Entry 6CAQ (X-ray diffraction, 3.40 A resolution); this record covers chains A and L of the 23 polymer chains in the assembly.

# Chain A
Molecule: 16S Ribosomal RNA rRNA
From: Thermus thermophilus (strain HB8 / ATCC 27634 / DSM 579)
Sequence (1522 nucleotides; row label = number of the first residue in the row; note: 42 numbers in that range are skipped by the numbering (no residue carries them; nothing is unmodelled there); a row labelled like 190A-190L holds insertion residues (190A, then the next letters in order); numbering starts at 0):
     0 UUUGUUGGAGAGUCUGAUCCUGGCUCAGGGUGAACGCUGGCGGCGUGCCU
    50 AAGACAUGCAAGUCGUGCGGG
    73 CCGCGGGGUUUU
    88 ACUCCG
    95 UGGUC
   101 AGCGGCGGACGGGUGAGUAACGCGUGGGU
  129A G
   130 ACCUACCCGGAAGAGGGGGACAACCCGGGGAAACUCGGGCUAAUCCCCCA
   180 UGUGGACCCGC
190A-190L CCCUUGGGGUGU
   191 GUCCAAAGGGCUUU
   216 GCCCGCUUCCGGAUGGGCCCGCGUCCCAUCAGCUAGUUGGUGGGGUAAUG
   266 GCCCACCAAGGCGACGACGGGUAGCCGGUCUGAGAGGAUGGCCGGCCACA
   316 GGGGCACUGAGACACGGGCCCCACUCCUACGGGAGGCAGCAGUUAGGAAU
   366 CUUCCGCAAUGGGCGCAAGCCUGACGGAGCGACGCCGCUUGGAGGAAGAA
   416 GCCCUUCGGGGUGUAAACUCCUGAA
   442 CCCGGGACGAAACCCCCGACGA
   474 GGGGACUGACGGUACCGGG
   494 GUAAUAGCGCCGGCCAACUCCGUGCCAGCAGCCXCGGUAAUACGGAGGGC
   544 GCGAGCGUUACCCGGAUUCACUGGGCGUAAAGGGCGUGUAGGCGGCCUGG
   594 GGCGUCCCAUGUGAAAGACCACGGCUCAACCGUGGGGGAGCGUGGGAUAC
   644 GCUCAGGCUAGACGGUGGGAGAGGGUGGUGGAAUUCCCGGAGUAGCGGUG
   694 AAAUGCGCAGAUACCGGGAGGAACGCCGAUGGCGAAGGCAGCCACCUGGU
   744 CCACCCGUGACGCUGAGGCGCGAAAGCGUGGGGAGCAAACCGGAUUAGAU
   794 ACCCGGGUAGUCCACGCCCUAAACGAUGCGCGCUAGGUCUCUGGGUCU
   848 CCUGGGGGCCGAAGCUAACGCGUUAAGCGCGCCGCCUGGGGAGUACGGCC
   898 GCAAGGCUGAAACUCAAAGGAAUUGACGGGGGCCCGCACAAGCGGUGGAG
   948 CAUGUGGUUUAAUUCGAAGXAACGCGAAGAACCUUACCAGGCCUUGACAU
   998 GCUAGG
 1003A G
  1004 AACCCGGGUGAAAGCCUGGGGUGCCCC
1030A-1030D GCGA
  1031 GGGGAGCCCUAGCACAGGUGCUGCAUGGCCGUCGUCAGCUCGUGCCGUGA
  1081 GGUGUUGGGUUAAGUCCCGCAACGAGCGCAACCCCCGCCGUUAGUUGCCA
  1131 GCGGUUCGGCCGGGCACUCUAACGGGACUGCCCGCGAAA
  1171 GCGGGAGGAAGGAGGGGACGACGUCUGGUCAGCAUGGCCCUUACGGCCUG
  1221 GGCGACACACGUGCUACAAUGCCCACUACAAAGCGAUGCCACCCGGCAAC
  1271 GGGGAGCUAAUCGCAAAAAGGUGGGCCCAGUUCGGAUUGGGGUCUGCAAC
  1321 CCGACCCCAUGAAGCCGGAAUCGCUAGUAAUCGCGGAUCAG
 1361A C
  1362 CAUGCCGCGGUGAAUACGUUCCCGGGCCUUGUACACACXGCCXGUXACGC
  1412 CAUGGGAGCGGGCUCUACCCGAAGUCGCCGGG
  1446 AGCCUACGGG
  1459 CAGGCGCCGAGGGUAGGGCCCGUGACUGGGGCGAAGUCGUAACAAGGUAG
  1509 CUGUACCGGAAGGUGCGGCUGGAUCACCUCCUUUCU
Not modelled in the structure: 0-4, 1534-1538
Modified / non-standard residues: PSU (pseudouridine-5'-monophosphate) at position 516, G7M (N7-methyl-guanosine-5'-monophosphate) at position 527, M2G (N2-dimethylguanosine-5'-monophosphate) at position 966, 5MC (5-methylcytidine-5'-monophosphate) at position 967, 2MG (2N-methylguanosine-5'-monophosphate) at position 1207, 5MC (5-methylcytidine-5'-monophosphate) at position 1400, 4OC (4n,o2'-methylcytidine-5'-monophosphate) at position 1402, 5MC (5-methylcytidine-5'-monophosphate) at position 1404, 5MC (5-methylcytidine-5'-monophosphate) at position 1407, UR3 (3-methyluridine-5'-monophoshate) at position 1498, MA6 (6N-dimethyladenosine-5'-monophoshate) at position 1518, MA6 (6N-dimethyladenosine-5'-monophoshate) at position 1519, PSU (pseudouridine-5'-monophosphate) at position 1540, PSU (pseudouridine-5'-monophosphate) at position 1541
Sequence notes: conflict C13 (U131313 in 55771382)
Metal / ion sites: Mg2+ site 1 near U5 (its only coordinating residue here); Mg2+ site 2: C13, G7M_527; Mg2+ site 3 near U14 (its only coordinating residue here); Mg2+ site 4 near G22 (its only coordinating residue here); Mg2+ site 5 near G38 (its only coordinating residue here); Mg2+ site 6: C48, G115; Mg2+ site 7: A59, U387; Mg2+ site 8: G61, U62; Mg2+ site 9: U83, C1543; Mg2+ site 10 near U98 (its only coordinating residue here); Mg2+ site 11 near G107 (its only coordinating residue here); Mg2+ site 12 near G111 (its only coordinating residue here); 111 more Mg2+ sites not listed
Ligand contacts: EUS (N-[(1R,2S,3S,4R,5S)-5-amino-4-{[(2S,3R)-3-amino-6-(aminomethyl)-3,4-dihydro-2H-pyran-2-yl]oxy}-2-{[3-deoxy-4-C-methyl-3-(methylamino)-beta-L-arabinopyranosyl]oxy}-3-hydroxycyclohexyl]methanesulfonamide): 5MC_1404, G1405, U1406, 5MC_1407, A1408, C1409, G1491, A1492, A1493, G1494, U1495, C1496, G1497

# Chain L
Molecule: 30S ribosomal protein S12
From: Thermus thermophilus (strain HB8 / ATCC 27634 / DSM 579)
Reference sequence: Q5SHN3 (RS12_THET8); residues 5-128 here correspond to UniProt positions 2-125 (UniProt number = residue number - 3)
Chain sequence (124 residues; numbered 5 to 128; the number before each row is that of its first residue):
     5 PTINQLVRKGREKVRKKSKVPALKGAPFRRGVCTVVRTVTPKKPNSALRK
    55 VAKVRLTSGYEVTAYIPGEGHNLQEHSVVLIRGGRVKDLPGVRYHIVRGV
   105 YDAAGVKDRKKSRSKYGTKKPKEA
Modified / non-standard residues: Asp92 ((3S)-3-(methylsulfanyl)-L-aspartic acid; 0TD)
Swiss-Prot annotation at these positions:
  - modified residue: Asp92 (3-methylthioaspartic acid)

# How chain A and chain L interact
Residue-residue contacts (135):
  U24(A) - Lys23(L)  salt bridge to the phosphate
  A32(A) - Pro31(L)  base contact
  A33(A) - Phe32(L)  base contact
  C34(A) - Phe32(L)  sugar contact
  C34(A) - Val101(L)  sugar contact
  G35(A) - Arg117(L)  sugar contact
  G35(A) - Ser118(L)  hydrogen bond to the sugar
  G35(A) - Gly121(L)  sugar contact
  C36(A) - Arg117(L)  hydrogen bond to the sugar
  C36(A) - Thr122(L)  sugar contact
  C36(A) - Lys123(L)  salt bridge to the phosphate
  C36(A) - Lys124(L)  phosphate contact
  U37(A) - Lys123(L)  salt bridge to the phosphate
  U37(A) - Lys124(L)  hydrogen bond to the phosphate
  C241(A) - Arg19(L)  hydrogen bond to the phosphate
  C242(A) - Arg19(L)  salt bridge to the phosphate
  G302(A) - Lys17(L)  salt bridge to the phosphate
  A303(A) - Lys17(L)  salt bridge to the phosphate
  G362(A) - Arg33(L)  phosphate contact
  G362(A) - Arg34(L)  salt bridge to the phosphate
  G362(A) - Thr61(L)  phosphate contact
  A363(A) - Ala30(L)  base contact
  A363(A) - Pro31(L)  base contact
  A363(A) - Phe32(L)  base contact
  A363(A) - Arg33(L)  base contact
  A363(A) - Arg34(L)  salt bridge to the phosphate
  A363(A) - Thr61(L)  hydrogen bond to the phosphate
  A363(A) - Tyr105(L)  sugar contact
  G500(A) - Lys124(L)  salt bridge to the phosphate
  C501(A) - Arg117(L)  salt bridge to the phosphate
  C501(A) - Ser118(L)  hydrogen bond to the phosphate
  C501(A) - Lys124(L)  salt bridge to the phosphate
  G502(A) - Lys115(L)  phosphate contact
  G502(A) - Ser116(L)  phosphate contact
  G502(A) - Arg117(L)  hydrogen bond to the phosphate
  G502(A) - Ser118(L)  hydrogen bond to the phosphate
  G502(A) - Lys119(L)  phosphate contact
  C503(A) - Ser116(L)  hydrogen bond to the phosphate
  C503(A) - Lys119(L)  salt bridge to the phosphate
  C518(A) - Pro48(L)  base contact
  C518(A) - Ser50(L)  base contact
  C519(A) - Ser50(L)  hydrogen bond to the phosphate
  C519(A) - Ala51(L)  phosphate contact
  A520(A) - Ala51(L)  phosphate contact
  A520(A) - Leu52(L)  hydrogen bond to the phosphate
  A520(A) - Lys54(L)  salt bridge to the phosphate
  A520(A) - Glu73(L)  hydrogen bond to the sugar
  G521(A) - Leu52(L)  phosphate contact
  G521(A) - Arg53(L)  hydrogen bond to the base
  G521(A) - Lys54(L)  salt bridge to the phosphate
  G521(A) - Gly72(L)  phosphate contact
  G521(A) - Glu73(L)  phosphate contact
  C522(A) - Asn49(L)  base contact
  C522(A) - Arg53(L)  base contact
  C522(A) - Tyr69(L)  hydrogen bond to the phosphate
  C522(A) - Pro71(L)  phosphate contact
  C522(A) - Gly72(L)  hydrogen bond to the phosphate
  C522(A) - Asp92(L)  base contact
  C522(A) - Tyr120(L)  phosphate contact
  A523(A) - Arg53(L)  base contact
  A523(A) - Val90(L)  base contact
  A523(A) - Lys91(L)  base contact
  A523(A) - Asp92(L)  base contact
  C525(A) - Arg89(L)  salt bridge to the phosphate
  C526(A) - Lys91(L)  salt bridge to the phosphate
  G7M_527(A) - Pro48(L)  base contact
  G7M_527(A) - Asn49(L)  base contact
  C528(A) - Asn49(L)  hydrogen bond to the base
  G529(A) - Asn49(L)  base contact
  G529(A) - Ser50(L)  hydrogen bond to the base
  G537(A) - Glu73(L)  sugar contact
  G537(A) - Arg113(L)  salt bridge to the phosphate
  G538(A) - Arg113(L)  salt bridge to the phosphate
  G538(A) - Lys114(L)  hydrogen bond to the phosphate
  G538(A) - Lys115(L)  hydrogen bond to the phosphate
  A539(A) - Lys114(L)  salt bridge to the phosphate
  A539(A) - Lys115(L)  hydrogen bond to the base
  G550(A) - Lys119(L)  sugar contact
  U551(A) - Arg86(L)  sugar contact
  U552(A) - Pro31(L)  hydrogen bond to the sugar
  U552(A) - Arg86(L)  hydrogen bond to the sugar
  U552(A) - Gly87(L)  sugar contact
  A553(A) - Val24(L)  phosphate contact
  A553(A) - Gly29(L)  hydrogen bond to the sugar
  A553(A) - Ala30(L)  sugar contact
  A553(A) - Pro31(L)  sugar contact
  A553(A) - Gly88(L)  phosphate contact
  C554(A) - Ser22(L)  hydrogen bond to the phosphate
  C555(A) - Lys20(L)  salt bridge to the phosphate
  C562(A) - Arg15(L)  base contact
  C562(A) - Glu16(L)  hydrogen bond to the base
  C562(A) - Lys17(L)  sugar contact
  C562(A) - Val18(L)  phosphate contact
  A563(A) - Arg15(L)  base contact
  C564(A) - Leu10(L)  phosphate contact
  C564(A) - Arg15(L)  salt bridge to the phosphate
  G567(A) - Pro5(L)  base contact
  G567(A) - Arg15(L)  hydrogen bond to the base
  G568(A) - Pro5(L)  base contact
  G585(A) - Asn8(L)  hydrogen bond to the sugar
  C879(A) - Thr6(L)  base contact
  C879(A) - Asn8(L)  phosphate contact
  C880(A) - Thr6(L)  hydrogen bond to the phosphate
  C880(A) - Asn8(L)  hydrogen bond to the phosphate
  C880(A) - Gln9(L)  phosphate contact
  C880(A) - Arg12(L)  salt bridge to the phosphate
  G881(A) - Gln9(L)  hydrogen bond to the phosphate
  G881(A) - Arg12(L)  salt bridge to the phosphate
  G881(A) - Lys13(L)  salt bridge to the phosphate
  C882(A) - Pro5(L)  base contact
  C882(A) - Gln9(L)  base contact
  C882(A) - Lys13(L)  salt bridge to the phosphate
  U884(A) - Arg15(L)  hydrogen bond to the base
  A908(A) - Lys21(L)  salt bridge to the phosphate
  A909(A) - Lys21(L)  salt bridge to the phosphate
  C910(A) - Arg97(L)  salt bridge to the phosphate
  U911(A) - Gly95(L)  phosphate contact
  U911(A) - Arg97(L)  salt bridge to the phosphate
  C912(A) - Lys46(L)  phosphate contact
  C912(A) - Pro94(L)  phosphate contact
  C912(A) - Gly95(L)  phosphate contact
  A913(A) - Lys46(L)  salt bridge to the phosphate
  A913(A) - Arg89(L)  salt bridge to the phosphate
  A913(A) - Lys91(L)  salt bridge to the phosphate
  C1411(A) - Lys57(L)  hydrogen bond to the phosphate
  C1412(A) - Lys57(L)  salt bridge to the phosphate
  C1490(A) - Pro94(L)  sugar contact
  G1491(A) - Thr44(L)  sugar contact
  G1491(A) - Pro45(L)  phosphate contact
  G1491(A) - Lys47(L)  phosphate contact
  G1491(A) - Pro94(L)  sugar contact
  A1492(A) - Pro45(L)  phosphate contact
  A1492(A) - Lys46(L)  phosphate contact
  A1492(A) - Lys47(L)  hydrogen bond to the phosphate
  A1492(A) - Ser50(L)  hydrogen bond to the base
Also at the interface, not in a pair above, chain A (67 interface residues in all): C23, A364, G524, C536, G540, G541, C883, A1413
Also at the interface, not in a pair above, chain L (72 interface residues in all): Ile7, Pro25, Glu65, Gly74, Leu84, Arg102, Gly103, Asp112

# In short
The interface between chain A and chain L involves 67 residues on one side and 72 on the other; the contacts
include 34 hydrogen bonds and 33 salt bridges. Among the polar pairs are G521(A)-Arg53(L), C528(A)-Asn49(L)
and G529(A)-Ser50(L). Bound to chain A: compound EUS.
Here chain A is 16S Ribosomal RNA rRNA and chain L is 30S ribosomal protein S12, both from Thermus
thermophilus (strain HB8 / ATCC 27634 / DSM 579). Entry 6CAQ (Crystal Structure of 30S ribosomal subunit from
Thermus thermophilus) was determined by X-ray diffraction.
